7RE0 - chains C and D of the 8 polymer chains in the assembly; structure by electron microscopy, 3.50 A resolution.

# Chain C
Name: Non-structural protein 7
Source organism: Severe acute respiratory syndrome coronavirus 2
UniProtKB: P0DTD1 (R1AB_SARS2); residues 1-83 here correspond to UniProt positions 3860-3942 (UniProt number = residue number + 3859)
Chain sequence (88 residues; each row starts with the number of its first residue; numbers below 1 keep their minus sign (Gly-4 is residue -4)):
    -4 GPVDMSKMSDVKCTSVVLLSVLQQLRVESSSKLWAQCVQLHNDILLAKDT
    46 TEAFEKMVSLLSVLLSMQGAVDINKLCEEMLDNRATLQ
Disordered / not traced: -4 to 0, 76-83
Construct notes: expression tag (-4 to 0)
Curated features (UniProtKB/Swiss-Prot):
  - site: Gln83 (Cleavage)

# Chain D
Name: Non-structural protein 8
Source organism: Severe acute respiratory syndrome coronavirus 2
UniProtKB: P0DTD1 (R1AB_SARS2); residues 1-198 here correspond to UniProt positions 3943-4140 (UniProt number = residue number + 3942)
Chain sequence (199 residues; numbered 0 to 198; the number before each row is that of its first residue; numbering starts at 0):
     0 MAIASEFSSLPSYAAFATAQEAYEQAVANGDSEVVLKKLKKSLNVAKSEF
    50 DRDAAMQRKLEKMADQAMTQMYKQARSEDKRAKVTSAMQTMLFTMLRKLD
   100 NDALNNIINNARDGCVPLNIIPLTTAAKLMVVIPDYNTYKNTCDGTTFTY
   150 ASALWEIQQVVDADSKIVQLSEISMDNSPNLAWPLIVTALRANSAVKLQ
Disordered / not traced: 0-6, 192-198
Construct notes: initiating methionine (0)
Curated features (UniProtKB/Swiss-Prot):
  - site: Gln198 (Cleavage)

# Chain C / chain D interface
Residue-residue contacts (52; chain C residue first):
  Lys2(C) with Leu98(D)
  Asp5(C) with Leu98(D)
  Thr9(C) with Leu95(D); Leu98(D)
  Val12(C) with Leu91(D), hydrophobic; Met94(D), hydrophobic
  Leu13(C) with Leu91(D), hydrophobic
  Val16(C) with Met87(D), hydrophobic; Leu91(D), hydrophobic
  Gln19(C) with Val83(D); Thr84(D); Met87(D)
  Leu28(C) with Ile119(D), hydrophobic
  Gln31(C) with Ile119(D)
  Phe49(C) with Asn100(D)
  Glu50(C) with Leu122(D)
  Lys51(C) with Leu122(D)
  Met52(C) with Leu95(D), hydrophobic; Leu103(D)
  Val53(C) with Ala102(D), hydrophobic; Leu103(D), hydrophobic; Ile120(D), hydrophobic; Ala150(D), hydrophobic
  Ser54(C) with Ile119(D); Ile120(D), hydrogen bond (side chain-backbone); Leu122(D)
  Leu56(C) with Leu103(D), hydrophobic; Ile106(D), hydrophobic; Ile107(D), hydrophobic
  Ser57(C) with Pro116(D); Ile119(D); Ile120(D), hydrogen bond (side chain-backbone)
  Val58(C) with Ile119(D), hydrophobic
  Leu59(C) with Leu91(D), hydrophobic
  Leu60(C) with Ile106(D); Ala110(D), hydrophobic; Val115(D)
  Ser61(C) with Pro116(D)
  Gln63(C) with Val115(D)
  Val66(C) with Gln88(D)
  Ile68(C) with Phe92(D), hydrophobic; Arg111(D)
  Asn69(C) with Arg111(D)
  Leu71(C) with Gln88(D); Phe92(D), hydrophobic
  Cys72(C) with Phe92(D), hydrophobic; Ile107(D), hydrophobic; Arg111(D)
  Glu73(C) with Arg111(D)
  Glu74(C) with Thr89(D), hydrogen bond
  Met75(C) with Phe92(D); Arg96(D)
Interface residues without a listed pair, chain C (35 interface residues in all): Val6, Cys8, Ser15, Leu20, Leu35
Interface residues without a listed pair, chain D (29 interface residues in all): Thr93, Gly113, Leu117, Asn118, Pro121

# In short
Chain C and chain D form an interface of 35 and 29 residues respectively; the contacts include 3 hydrogen
bonds. Polar contacts include Ser54(C)-Ile120(D), Ser57(C)-Ile120(D) and Glu74(C)-Thr89(D).
Chain C is Non-structural protein 7 and chain D is Non-structural protein 8, both from Severe acute
respiratory syndrome coronavirus 2; the structure, SARS-CoV-2 replication-transcription complex bound to nsp13
helicase - nsp13(2)-RTC - swiveled class, was determined by electron microscopy together with 7RDX, 7RDY,
7RDZ, 7RE1, 7RE2 and 7RE3 from the same study.
